3Q24 - chains A and C; structure by X-ray diffraction, 1.81 A resolution.

Chain A:
Name: Virion RNA polymerase
From: Enterobacteria phage N4
Notes: EC 2.7.7.6
Reference sequence: Q859P9 (Q859P9_BPN4); residues 1-1105 here correspond to UniProt positions 998-2102 (UniProt number = residue number + 997)
Amino-acid sequence (1117 residues; each row starts with the number of its first residue; numbers below 1 keep their minus sign (Met-11 is residue -11)):
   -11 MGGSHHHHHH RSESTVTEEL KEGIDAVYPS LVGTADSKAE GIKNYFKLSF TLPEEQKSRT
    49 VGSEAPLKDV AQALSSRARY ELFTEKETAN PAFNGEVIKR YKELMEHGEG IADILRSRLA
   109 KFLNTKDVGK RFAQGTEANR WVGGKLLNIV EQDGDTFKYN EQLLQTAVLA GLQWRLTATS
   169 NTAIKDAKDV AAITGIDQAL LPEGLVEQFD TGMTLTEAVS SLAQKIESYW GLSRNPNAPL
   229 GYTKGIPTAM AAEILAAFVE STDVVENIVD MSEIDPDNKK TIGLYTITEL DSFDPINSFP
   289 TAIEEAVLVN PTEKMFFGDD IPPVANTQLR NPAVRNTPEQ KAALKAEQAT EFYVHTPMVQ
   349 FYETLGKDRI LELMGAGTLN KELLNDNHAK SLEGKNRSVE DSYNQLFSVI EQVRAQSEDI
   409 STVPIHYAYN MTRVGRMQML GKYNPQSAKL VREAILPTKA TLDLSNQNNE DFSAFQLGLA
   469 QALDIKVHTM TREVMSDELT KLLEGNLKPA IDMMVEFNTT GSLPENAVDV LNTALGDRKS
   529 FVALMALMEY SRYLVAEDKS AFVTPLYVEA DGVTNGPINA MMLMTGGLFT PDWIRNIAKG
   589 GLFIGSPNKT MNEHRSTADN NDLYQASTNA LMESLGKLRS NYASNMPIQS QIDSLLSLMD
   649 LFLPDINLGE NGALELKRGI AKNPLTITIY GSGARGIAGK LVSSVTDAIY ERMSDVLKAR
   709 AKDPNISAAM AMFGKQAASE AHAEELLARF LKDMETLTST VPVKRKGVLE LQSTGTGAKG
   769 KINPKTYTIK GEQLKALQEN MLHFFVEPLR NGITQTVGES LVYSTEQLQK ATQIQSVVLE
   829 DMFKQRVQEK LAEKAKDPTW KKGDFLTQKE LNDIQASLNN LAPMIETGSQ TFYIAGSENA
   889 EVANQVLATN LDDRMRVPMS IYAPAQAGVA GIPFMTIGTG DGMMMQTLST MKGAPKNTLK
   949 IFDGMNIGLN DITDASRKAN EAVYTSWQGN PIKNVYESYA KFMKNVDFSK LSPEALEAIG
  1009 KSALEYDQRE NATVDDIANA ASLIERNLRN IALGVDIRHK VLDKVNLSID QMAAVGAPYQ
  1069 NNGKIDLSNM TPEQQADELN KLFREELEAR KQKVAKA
Not modelled in the structure: -11 to 5, 1101-1105
Differences from the reference sequence: expression tag (-11 to 0)
Ligand contacts:
  - dihydrogenphosphate ion (2HP): Gln469, Ile473, Lys474, Val475, His476, Asp559, Ala1062
  - guanosine-5'-monophosphate / GTP: Arg424, Gln434, Lys437, Arg440, Asn563, Gly564, Pro565, Lys670, Asn671, Thr674, Ile675, Tyr678, Ile925, Asp929, Ile949, Phe950, Asp951
  - pyrophosphate (POP): His476, Gly560, Val561, Thr562, Asp610, Tyr612, Arg666, Lys670
What the authors report for this chain:
  - binding site for pyrophosphate: Tyr612, Arg666, Lys670
  - conformationally variable residues (side-chain flip): Asp951
  - mutagenesis - K437A, R440A: decreased catalytic activity on NTP at low concentration (4 muM)
  - mutagenesis - N671A: decreased catalytic activity on low NTP concentration (4 muM)
  - mutagenesis - E557A: decreased catalytic activity on 2 mM Mg2+
  - mutagenesis - E557A: decreased binding to GTP
  - mutagenesis - K437A, R440A: decreased binding to initiating nucleotide
  - mutagenesis - N671A: decreased binding to second nucleotide

Chain C:
Molecule: 36-nt DNA strand
Sequence (36 nucleotides; row label = number of the first residue in the row; numbers below 1 keep their minus sign (DT-10 is residue -10)):
   -10 TGCCTCCCAG GCATCCAAAA GAAGCGGAGC TTCTTC
Not modelled in the structure: -10 to 2, 24-25
Ligand contacts: guanosine-5'-monophosphate / GTP: DC4, DC5, DA6

Interface between chain A and chain C:
Residue-residue contacts (56; chain A residue first):
  Lys114(A) - DG15(C)  hydrogen bond to the base
  Lys114(A) - DG16(C)  base contact
  Arg119(A) - DG16(C)  hydrogen bond to the base
  Trp129(A) - DG16(C)  stacking on the base
  Ala171(A) - DA7(C)  base contact
  Ala171(A) - DA8(C)  base contact
  Lys173(A) - DA9(C)  base contact
  Asp174(A) - DA6(C)  base contact
  Lys176(A) - DC5(C)  salt bridge to the phosphate
  Asp177(A) - DA9(C)  base contact
  Ile181(A) - DA9(C)  base contact
  Thr202(A) - DA9(C)  hydrogen bond to the base
  Leu203(A) - DA11(C)  phosphate contact
  Thr204(A) - DA9(C)  sugar contact
  Glu205(A) - DA8(C)  base contact
  Glu205(A) - DA9(C)  base contact
  Lys267(A) - DG10(C)  hydrogen bond to the base
  Lys267(A) - DC22(C)  base contact
  Lys268(A) - DG10(C)  salt bridge to the phosphate
  Thr269(A) - DG10(C)  hydrogen bond to the base
  Thr269(A) - DA11(C)  hydrogen bond to the sugar
  Ile270(A) - DG10(C)  sugar contact
  Gly271(A) - DA11(C)  hydrogen bond to the phosphate
  Arg318(A) - DA7(C)  salt bridge to the phosphate
  Arg421(A) - DA6(C)  phosphate contact
  Arg421(A) - DA7(C)  sugar contact
  Val422(A) - DA6(C)  sugar contact
  Ile675(A) - DC4(C)  base contact
  Tyr678(A) - DC4(C)  base contact
  Gly679(A) - DT3(C)  sugar contact
  Gly679(A) - DC4(C)  sugar contact
  Ser680(A) - DC4(C)  hydrogen bond to the sugar
  Gly681(A) - DT3(C)  hydrogen bond to the phosphate
  Gly681(A) - DC4(C)  phosphate contact
  Gln817(A) - DT3(C)  base contact
  Lys849(A) - DA17(C)  salt bridge to the phosphate
  Lys850(A) - DG18(C)  salt bridge to the phosphate
  Glu886(A) - DA8(C)  sugar contact
  Asn887(A) - DA9(C)  phosphate contact
  Ala888(A) - DA9(C)  hydrogen bond to the phosphate
  Asp901(A) - DC14(C)  hydrogen bond to the base
  Asp901(A) - DG15(C)  hydrogen bond to the base
  Arg902(A) - DA12(C)  salt bridge to the phosphate
  Arg902(A) - DG13(C)  salt bridge to the phosphate
  Arg904(A) - DA12(C)  hydrogen bond to the base
  Arg904(A) - DG13(C)  hydrogen bond to the base
  Arg904(A) - DC14(C)  base contact
  Arg904(A) - DG18(C)  base contact
  Gly916(A) - DT3(C)  base contact
  Val917(A) - DT3(C)  base contact
  Val917(A) - DC4(C)  phosphate contact
  Ala918(A) - DC5(C)  sugar contact
  Pro921(A) - DC5(C)  sugar contact
  Phe922(A) - DC5(C)  phosphate contact
  Phe922(A) - DA6(C)  phosphate contact
  Ile925(A) - DC5(C)  base contact
Interface residues without a listed pair, chain A (55 interface residues in all): Val116, Arg128, Asn169, Ser208, Ile256, Leu317, Ala682, Arg683, Gly684, Lys688, Gln821, Glu889, Asp900, Met903
Interface residues without a listed pair, chain C (18 interface residues in all): DC19

Summary:
55 residues of chain A and 18 residues of chain C are in contact, with 14 hydrogen bonds, 7 salt bridges and 1
aromatic stacking contact. Among the polar pairs are Lys114(A)-DG15(C), Arg119(A)-DG16(C) and
Thr202(A)-DA9(C). The paper reports a binding site for pyrophosphate at Tyr612(A), Arg666(A) and Lys670(A);
K437A and R440A of chain A reduce catalytic activity on NTP at low concentration (4 muM); 4 substitutions were
tested in all.
Chain A is Virion RNA polymerase (Enterobacteria phage N4) and chain C is a 36-nt DNA strand; the structure,
X-ray crystal structure of the N4 mini-VRNAP and P2_7a promoter transcription initiation complex with pppGpG
and ..., was determined by X-ray diffraction together with 3Q0A, 3Q22 and 3Q23 from the same study.
